7XR1 - chains A and E of the 6 polymer chains in the assembly; structure by X-ray diffraction, 2.81 A resolution.

[Chain A]
Name: Tubulin alpha-1B chain
Organism: Sus scrofa
UniProtKB: Q2XVP4 (TBA1B_PIG); residues 1-450 here = UniProt positions 1-450
Chain sequence (450 residues; row label = number of the first residue in the row):
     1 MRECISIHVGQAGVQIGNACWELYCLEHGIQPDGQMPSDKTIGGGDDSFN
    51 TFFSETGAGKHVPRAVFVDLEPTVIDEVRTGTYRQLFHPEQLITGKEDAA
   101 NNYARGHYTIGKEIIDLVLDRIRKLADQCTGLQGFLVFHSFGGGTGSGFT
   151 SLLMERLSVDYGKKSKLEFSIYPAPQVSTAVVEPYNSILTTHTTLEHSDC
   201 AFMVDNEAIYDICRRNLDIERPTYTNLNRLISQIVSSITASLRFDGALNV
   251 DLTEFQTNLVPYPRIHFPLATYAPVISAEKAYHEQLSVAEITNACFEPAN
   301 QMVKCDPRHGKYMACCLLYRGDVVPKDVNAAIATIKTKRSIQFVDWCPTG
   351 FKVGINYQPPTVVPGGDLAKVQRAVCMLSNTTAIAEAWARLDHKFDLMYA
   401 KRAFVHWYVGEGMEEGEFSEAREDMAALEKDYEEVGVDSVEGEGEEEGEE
Disordered / not traced: 438-450
UniProt features mapped onto this chain:
  - motif: M1 to C4 (MREC motif)
  - active site: E254
  - binding site (GTP): G10, Q11, A12, Q15, E71, A99, S140, G143, G144, T145, G146, T179, E183, N206, Y224, N228, L252
  - binding site (Mg(2+)): E71
  - modified residue: K40 (N6,N6,N6-trimethyllysine), S48 (Phosphoserine), S232 (Phosphoserine), Y282 (3'-nitrotyrosine), R339 (Omega-N-methylarginine), S439 (Phosphoserine), E443 (5-glutamyl polyglutamate), E445 (5-glutamyl polyglutamate)
  - cross-link (Glycyl lysine isopeptide (Lys-Gly)): K326 (interchain with G-Cter in ubiquitin), K370 (interchain with G-Cter in ubiquitin)
Metal / ion sites: Ca2+: D39, T41, G44, E55
Small-molecule neighbours:
  - GTP (guanosine-5'-triphosphate): G10, Q11, A12, Q15, I16, D69, D98, A99, A100, N101, S140, G142, G143, G144, T145, G146, I171, P173, V177, S178, T179, E183, N206, Y224, L227, N228, I231
  - GY2 (2-chloranyl-6-fluoranyl-N-(4-methoxyphenyl)-N-methyl-quinazolin-4-amine): T179, A180, V181

[Chain E]
Name: Stathmin-4
Organism: Mus musculus
UniProtKB: P63042 (STMN4_MOUSE); residues 5-145 here correspond to UniProt positions 49-189 (UniProt number = residue number + 44)
Chain sequence (143 residues; each row starts with the number of its first residue):
     3 MADMEVIELNKCTSGQSFEVILKPPSFDGVPEFNASLPRRRDPSLEEIQK
    53 KLEAAEERRKYQEAELLKHLAEKREHEREVIQKAIEENNNFIKMAKEKLA
   103 QKMESNKENREAHLAAMLERLQEKDKHAEEVRKNKELKEEASR
Disordered / not traced: 3-5, 29-43, 144-145
Sequence notes: initiating methionine (3); expression tag (4)

[Interface between chain A and chain E]
Residue-residue contacts (62; chain A residue first):
  H107(A) - K53(E)  hydrogen bond
  H107(A) - L54(E)
  Y108(A) - K53(E)
  Y108(A) - L54(E)  hydrophobic
  Y108(A) - A57(E)  hydrophobic
  T109(A) - R61(E)  hydrogen bond
  K112(A) - L54(E)
  K112(A) - E55(E)  salt bridge
  K112(A) - E58(E)  salt bridge
  L152(A) - L54(E)  hydrophobic
  E155(A) - I50(E)
  E155(A) - K53(E)  salt bridge
  R156(A) - L47(E)
  S158(A) - D44(E)
  V159(A) - P45(E)
  V159(A) - L47(E)
  E196(A) - D44(E)
  D245(A) - C14(E)
  D245(A) - S16(E)
  A247(A) - N12(E)
  A247(A) - S19(E)
  L248(A) - S19(E)
  P325(A) - Q18(E)
  P325(A) - F20(E)  hydrophobic
  N329(A) - M6(E)
  N329(A) - V8(E)
  N329(A) - F20(E)
  N329(A) - V22(E)
  K336(A) - L24(E)
  D345(A) - P27(E)
  D345(A) - S28(E)  hydrogen bond (backbone-backbone)
  W346(A) - P27(E)
  C347(A) - P27(E)
  P348(A) - K25(E)
  P348(A) - P27(E)
  T349(A) - I23(E)
  T349(A) - L24(E)  hydrogen bond (backbone-backbone)
  T349(A) - K25(E)  hydrogen bond (backbone-backbone)
  G350(A) - V22(E)
  F351(A) - E21(E)
  F351(A) - V22(E)  hydrogen bond (backbone-backbone)
  K352(A) - F20(E)
  K352(A) - E21(E)  salt bridge
  V353(A) - S19(E)
  V353(A) - F20(E)  hydrogen bond (backbone-backbone)
  G354(A) - Q18(E)
  I355(A) - G17(E)
  I355(A) - Q18(E)  hydrogen bond (backbone-backbone)
  N356(A) - S16(E)
  Y357(A) - C14(E)
  Y357(A) - T15(E)
  Y357(A) - S16(E)  hydrogen bond (backbone-backbone)
  Y357(A) - G17(E)
  Y357(A) - Q18(E)  hydrogen bond
  V409(A) - Q64(E)
  G410(A) - R61(E)
  G410(A) - Q64(E)
  E411(A) - R61(E)  hydrogen bond (backbone-side chain)
  G412(A) - A57(E)
  G412(A) - R60(E)  hydrogen bond (backbone-side chain)
  G412(A) - R61(E)
  E414(A) - R60(E)  salt bridge
Other interface residues (no listed pair), chain A (39 interface residues in all): H197, G246, V328, I332, A333
Other interface residues (no listed pair), chain E (31 interface residues in all): P26, S46

[Summary]
Chain A and chain E form an interface of 39 and 31 residues respectively, with 12 hydrogen bonds and 5 salt
bridges. Polar contacts include K112(A)-E55(E), K112(A)-E58(E) and E155(A)-K53(E). Chain A binds GTP and
compound GY2.
Here chain A is Tubulin alpha-1B chain (Sus scrofa) and chain E is Stathmin-4 (Mus musculus). Entry 7XR1
(Crystal structure of T2R-TTL-3a complex) was determined by X-ray diffraction.
